PDB entry 9U6E | electron microscopy, 2.40 A resolution | chains C and M of the 24 polymer chains in the assembly

Chain C (and M):
Name: FAS-associated death domain protein
Source organism: Homo sapiens
Notes: chain M of this document is another copy of the same molecule, construct and numbering; everything in this record applies to it too
Reference sequence: Q13158 (FADD_HUMAN); residues 1-208 here = UniProt positions 1-208
Chain sequence (208 residues; numbered 1 to 208; the number before each row is that of its first residue):
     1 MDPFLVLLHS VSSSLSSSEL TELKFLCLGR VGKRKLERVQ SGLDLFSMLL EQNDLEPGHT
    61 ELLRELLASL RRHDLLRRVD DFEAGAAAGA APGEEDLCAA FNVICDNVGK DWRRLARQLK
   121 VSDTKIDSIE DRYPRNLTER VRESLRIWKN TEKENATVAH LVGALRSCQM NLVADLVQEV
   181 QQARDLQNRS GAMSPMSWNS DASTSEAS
Unresolved in the structure: 88-208
Swiss-Prot annotation at these positions:
  - modified residue: Ser194 (Phosphoserine)
  - glycosylation: Arg117 (Microbial infection: N-beta-linked (GlcNAc) arginine)
  - natural variant: Cys105 (C105W: In IEHDCM)
  - mutagenesis: Ser12 (S12R: Loss of interaction with CASP8), Phe25 (F25R: Loss of interaction with FAS. Loss of self-association. Abolishes induction of apoptosis), Lys33 (K33E: Loss of self-association), Arg38 (R38A: Loss of interaction with CASP8), Asp44 (D44R: Loss of interaction with CASP8. Abolishes induction of apoptosis. Decreased interaction with FAS), Glu51 (E51R: Loss of interaction with CASP8), Arg117 (R117A: Abolished GlcNAcylation by E.coli NleB1; R117E: Loss of interaction with FAS), Val121 (V121N: Loss of interaction with FAS), Asp123 (D123R: Strongly decreased interaction with FAS), Arg135 (R135E: Strongly decreased interaction with FAS), Arg142 (R142E: Decreased interaction with FAS), Leu172 (L172A/E: Loss of interaction with FAS; L172K: Strongly decreased interaction with FAS), 2 further mutagenesis entries in UniProt

How chain C and chain M interact:
Residue-residue contacts (13; chain C residue first):
  Glu22(C) with His9(M); Leu43(M)
  Phe25(C) with Leu5(M); Leu8(M), hydrophobic; Leu43(M), hydrophobic; Ser47(M)
  Leu26(C) with Met1(M), hydrophobic
  Arg30(C) with Met1(M)
  Lys33(C) with Glu51(M), salt bridge
  Glu65(C) with Met1(M)
  Leu66(C) with Met1(M), hydrophobic
  Ser69(C) with Met1(M); His9(M), hydrogen bond (backbone-side chain)
Interface residues without a listed pair, chain C (11 interface residues in all): Leu28, Gly29, Leu62
Interface residues without a listed pair, chain M (9 interface residues in all): Val6, Phe46

Overview:
The interface between chain C and chain M involves 11 residues on one side and 9 on the other; the contacts
include 1 hydrogen bond and 1 salt bridge. Among the polar pairs are Lys33(C)-Glu51(M) and Ser69(C)-His9(M).
From UniProt: 14 mutagenesis sites on chain C.
Both chains are FAS-associated death domain protein (Homo sapiens). Entry 9U6E (FADD-DED filaments coordinate
complex IIa assembly during TNF-induced apoptosis) was determined by electron microscopy together with 9U7A
from the same study.
